PDB entry 4QSM | X-ray diffraction, 3.00 A resolution | chains A and C of the 4 polymer chains in the assembly

[Chain A (and C)]
Molecule: L-lactate dehydrogenase A chain
From: Homo sapiens
Notes: EC 1.1.1.27; chain C of this document is another copy of the same molecule, construct and numbering; everything in this record applies to it too
Reference sequence: P00338 (LDHA_HUMAN); residue numbers follow UniProt; this construct covers 2-332
Sequence (337 residues; each row starts with the number of its first residue):
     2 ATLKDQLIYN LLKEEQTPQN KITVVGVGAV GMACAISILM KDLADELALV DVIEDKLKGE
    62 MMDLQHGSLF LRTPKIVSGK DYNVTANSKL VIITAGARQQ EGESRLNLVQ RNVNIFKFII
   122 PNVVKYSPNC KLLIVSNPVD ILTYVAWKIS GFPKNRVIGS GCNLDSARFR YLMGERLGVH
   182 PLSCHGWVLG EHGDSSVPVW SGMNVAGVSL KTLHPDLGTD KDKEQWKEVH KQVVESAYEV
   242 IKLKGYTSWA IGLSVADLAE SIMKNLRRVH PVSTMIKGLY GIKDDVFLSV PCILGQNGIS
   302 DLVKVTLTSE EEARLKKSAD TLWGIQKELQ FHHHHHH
Unresolved in the structure: 334-338
Construct notes: expression tag (333-338)
Ligand contacts: 38K (3-{[7-(2,4-dimethoxypyrimidin-5-yl)-3-sulfamoylquinolin-4-yl]amino}benzoic acid): Gly-27, Asp-52, Val-53, Ala-96, Gly-97, Ala-98, Arg-99, Arg-112, Asn-115, Ile-116, Phe-119, Ile-120
UniProt features mapped onto this chain:
  - active site: His-193 (Proton acceptor)
  - binding site (NAD(+)): Arg-99, Asn-138
  - binding site (substrate): Arg-106, Asn-138, Arg-169, Thr-248
  - modified residue: Ala-2 (N-acetylalanine), Lys-5 (N6-acetyllysine), Tyr-10 (Phosphotyrosine), Lys-14 (N6-acetyllysine), Thr-18 (Phosphothreonine), Lys-57 (N6-acetyllysine), Lys-81 (N6-acetyllysine), Lys-118 (N6-acetyllysine), Lys-126 (N6-acetyllysine), Lys-224 (N6-acetyllysine), Lys-232 (N6-acetyllysine), Tyr-239 (Phosphotyrosine), Lys-243 (N6-acetyllysine), Thr-309 (Phosphothreonine), Ser-310 (Phosphoserine), Lys-318 (N6-acetyllysine), Thr-322 (Phosphothreonine)
  - cross-link: Lys-57 (Glycyl lysine isopeptide (Lys-Gly) (interchain with G-Cter in SUMO2))
  - mutagenesis: Asp-56 (D56A: Abolishes interaction with MP31), Arg-99 (R99A: Abolishes interaction with MP31), Arg-106 (R106A/K/Q: Increases binding to FLCN)
Reported in the primary citation:
  - binding site for 38K: Asp-52, Val-53, Arg-99, Glu-102, Arg-112, Ile-116, Phe-119
  - contacts within the chain: Glu-104/Arg-112 (salt bridge)
  - conformationally variable residues (side-chain flip): Glu-102
  - catalytic residues: His-193 (citing earlier work)

[Interface between chain A and chain C]
Residue-residue contacts (29):
  Gly-179(A) / Arg-268(C)  hydrogen bond (backbone-side chain)
  Val-180(A) / Arg-268(C)
  Val-180(A) / Ile-294(C)  hydrophobic
  His-181(A) / Leu-267(C)
  His-181(A) / Arg-268(C)  hydrogen bond (backbone-backbone)
  Leu-183(A) / Arg-269(C)
  Ser-184(A) / Arg-269(C)
  Ser-184(A) / Val-270(C)  hydrogen bond (side chain-backbone)
  His-186(A) / His-186(C)
  Trp-188(A) / Ala-207(C)
  Trp-188(A) / Gly-208(C)
  Gly-203(A) / Gly-208(C)
  Ala-207(A) / Trp-188(C)  hydrogen bond (backbone-side chain)
  Ala-207(A) / Pro-292(C)  hydrophobic
  Gly-208(A) / Trp-188(C)
  Gly-208(A) / Gly-203(C)
  Leu-214(A) / Thr-307(C)
  Leu-267(A) / His-181(C)
  Arg-268(A) / Gly-179(C)  hydrogen bond (side chain-backbone)
  Arg-268(A) / Val-180(C)
  Arg-268(A) / His-181(C)  hydrogen bond (backbone-backbone)
  Arg-269(A) / His-181(C)
  Arg-269(A) / Ser-184(C)
  Val-270(A) / Val-180(C)  hydrophobic
  Val-270(A) / Ser-184(C)  hydrogen bond (backbone-side chain)
  Pro-292(A) / Ala-207(C)  hydrophobic
  Ile-294(A) / Val-180(C)  hydrophobic
  Val-306(A) / Val-209(C)  hydrophobic
  Thr-307(A) / Leu-214(C)
Other interface residues (no listed pair), chain A (23 interface residues in all): Asn-205, Val-206, Val-209, Val-304
Other interface residues (no listed pair), chain C (22 interface residues in all): Leu-183, Asn-205, Val-206, Val-304

[In short]
23 residues of chain A and 22 residues of chain C are in contact, with 7 hydrogen bonds. Polar pairs include
Gly-179(A)/Arg-268(C), Ser-184(A)/Val-270(C) and Ala-207(A)/Trp-188(C). Bound to chain A: compound 38K. From
the paper: the catalytic residue His-193(A); a binding site for 38K at Asp-52(A), Val-53(A) and Arg-99(A)
among others.
Both chains are L-lactate dehydrogenase A chain (Homo sapiens). Entry 4QSM (Crystal structure of human muscle
L-lactate dehydrogenase in complex with inhibitor 2,
3-{[7-(2,4-dimethoxypyrimidin-5-yl)-3-sulfamoylquinolin-4-yl]amino}benzoic acid) was determined by X-ray
diffraction (same publication as 4OJN, 4OKN and 4QT0).
